3A5C - chains B and E of the 8 polymer chains in the assembly; structure by X-ray diffraction, 4.51 A resolution (low resolution: residue-level contacts below are approximate; hydrogen-bond / salt-bridge calls are withheld).

== Chain B ==
Molecule: V-type ATP synthase alpha chain
From: Thermus thermophilus
Notes: EC 3.6.3.14
Reference sequence: Q56403 (VATA_THET8); residue numbers follow UniProt; this construct covers 1-578
Amino-acid sequence (578 residues; each row starts with the number of its first residue):
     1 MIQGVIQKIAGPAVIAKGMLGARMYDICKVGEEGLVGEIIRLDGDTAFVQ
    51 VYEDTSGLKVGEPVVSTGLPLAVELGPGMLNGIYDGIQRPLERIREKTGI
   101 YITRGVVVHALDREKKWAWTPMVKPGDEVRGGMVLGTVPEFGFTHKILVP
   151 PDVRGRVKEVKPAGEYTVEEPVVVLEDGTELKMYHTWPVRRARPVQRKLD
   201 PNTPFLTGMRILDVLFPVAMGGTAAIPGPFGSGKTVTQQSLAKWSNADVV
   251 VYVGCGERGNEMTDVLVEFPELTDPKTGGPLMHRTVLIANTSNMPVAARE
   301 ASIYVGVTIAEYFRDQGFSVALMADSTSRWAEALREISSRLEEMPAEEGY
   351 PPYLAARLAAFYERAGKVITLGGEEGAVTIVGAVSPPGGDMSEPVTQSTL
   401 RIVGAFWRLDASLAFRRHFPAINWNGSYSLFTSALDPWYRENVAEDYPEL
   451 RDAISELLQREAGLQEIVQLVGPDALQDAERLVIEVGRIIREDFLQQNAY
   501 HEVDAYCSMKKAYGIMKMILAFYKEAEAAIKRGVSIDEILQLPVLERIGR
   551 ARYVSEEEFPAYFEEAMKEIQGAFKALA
Disordered / not traced: 92-107, 578

== Chain E ==
Molecule: V-type ATP synthase beta chain
From: Thermus thermophilus
Notes: EC 3.6.3.14
Reference sequence: Q56404 (VATB_THET8); residue numbers follow UniProt; this construct covers 1-478
Amino-acid sequence (478 residues; numbered 1 to 478; the number before each row is that of its first residue):
     1 MDLLKKEYTGITYISGPLLFVENAKDLAYGAIVDIKDGTGRVRGGQVIEV
    51 SEEYAVIQVFEETTGLDLATTSVSLVEDVARLGVSKEMLGRRFNGIGKPI
   101 DGLPPITPEKRLPITGLPLNPVARRKPEQFIQTGISTIDVMNTLVRGQKL
   151 PIFSGSGLPANEIAAQIARQATVRPDLSGEGEKEEPFAVVFAAMGITQRE
   201 LSYFIQEFERTGALSRSVLFLNKADDPTIERILTPRMALTVAEYLAFEHD
   251 YHVLVILTDMTNYCEALREIGAAREEIPGRRGYPGYMYTDLATIYERAGV
   301 VEGKKGSVTQIPILSMPDDDRTHPIPDLTGYITEGQIQLSRELHRKGIYP
   351 PIDPLPSLSRLMNNGVGKGKTREDHKQVSDQLYSAYANGVDIRKLVAIIG
   401 EDALTENDRRYLQFADAFERFFINQGQQNRSIEESLQIAWALLSMLPQGE
   451 LKRISKDHIGKYYGQKLEEIWGAPQALD
Disordered / not traced: 1-6, 176-182, 464-478
Residues lining bound ligands: ADP (adenosine-5'-diphosphate): Leu358, Ser359, Arg360
From the paper describing this entry:
  - catalytic residues: Arg360 (by similarity / conservation)

== How chain B and chain E interact ==
Pairs across the interface (17; chain B residue first):
  Gly21(B) with Leu68(E); Ala69(E)
  Ala22(B) with Leu68(E)
  Arg23(B) with Leu66(E); Asp67(E); Leu68(E)
  Met24(B) with Gly65(E); Leu66(E); Asp67(E)
  Tyr25(B) with Thr64(E); Gly65(E); Leu66(E); Asp67(E)
  Leu42(B) with Tyr13(E); Ile14(E)
  Asp43(B) with Thr12(E)
  Gly44(B) with Thr12(E)
Also at the interface, not in a pair above, chain B (10 interface residues in all): Asp26, Arg41

== Summary ==
Chain B and chain E form an interface of 10 and 9 residues respectively. Bound to chain E: ADP. The paper
reports the catalytic residue Arg360(E).
Chain B is V-type ATP synthase alpha chain and chain E is V-type ATP synthase beta chain, both from Thermus
thermophilus; the structure, Inter-subunit interaction and quaternary rearrangement defined by the central
stalk of prokaryotic V1-ATPase, was determined by X-ray diffraction (same publication as 3A5D).
